Entry 7MZJ (X-ray diffraction, 2.40 A resolution); this record covers chains B and N of the 5 polymer chains in the assembly.

# Chain B
Name: Spike protein S1
Source organism: Severe acute respiratory syndrome coronavirus 2
Notes: fragment: Receptor Binding Domain (RBD)
UniProt: P0DTC2 (SPIKE_SARS2); residue numbers follow UniProt; this construct covers 331-527
Sequence (205 residues; each row starts with the number of its first residue):
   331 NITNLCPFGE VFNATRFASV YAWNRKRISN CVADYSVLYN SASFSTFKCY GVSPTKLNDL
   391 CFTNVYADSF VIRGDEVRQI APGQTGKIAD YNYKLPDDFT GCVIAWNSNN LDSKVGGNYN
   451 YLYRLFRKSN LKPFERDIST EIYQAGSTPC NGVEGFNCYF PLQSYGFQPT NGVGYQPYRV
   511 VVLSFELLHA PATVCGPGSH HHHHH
Not modelled in the structure: 331, 530-535
Cystine bridges: Cys336-Cys361, Cys379-Cys432, Cys391-Cys525, Cys480-Cys488
Glycans and other covalent adducts: N-acetylglucosamine (NAG) linked to Asn343
Construct notes: expression tag (528-535)
Curated features (UniProtKB/Swiss-Prot):
  - region: Arg403 to Asp405 (Integrin-binding motif), Asn448 to Phe456 (Immunodominant HLA epitope recognized by the CD8+)
  - glycosylation (N-linked (GlcNAc...) asparagine): Asn331 (complex), Asn343 (complex)
  - natural variant: Gly339 (G339D: In strain: Omicron/BA.1, Omicron/BA.2 and 4 more; G339H: In strain: Omicron/BA.2.75, Omicron/XBB.1.5 and 1 more), Arg346 (R346K: In strain: Mu/B.1.621; R346T: In strain: Omicron/BQ.1.1, Omicron/XBB.1.5 and 1 more), Leu368 (L368I: In strain: Omicron/XBB.1.5, Omicron/EG.5.1), Ser371 (S371F: In strain: Omicron/BA.2, Omicron/BA.2.12.1 and 6 more; S371L: In strain: Omicron/BA.1), Ser373 (S373P: In strain: Omicron/BA.1, Omicron/BA.2 and 7 more), Ser375 (S375F: In strain: Omicron/BA.1, Omicron/BA.2 and 7 more), Thr376 (T376A: In strain: Omicron/BA.2, Omicron/BA.2.12.1 and 5 more), Asp405 (D405N: In strain: Omicron/BA.2, Omicron/BA.2.12.1 and 6 more), Arg408 (R408S: In strain: Omicron/BA.2, Omicron/BA.2.12.1 and 6 more), Lys417 (K417N: In strain: Beta/B.1.351, Omicron/BA.1 and 8 more; K417T: In strain: Gamma/P.1), Asn440 (N440K: In strain: Omicron/BA.1, Omicron/BA.2 and 7 more), Lys444 (K444T: In strain: Omicron/BQ.1.1), 16 further natural variant entries in UniProt
  - mutagenesis: Asn331 (N331Q: Reduced viral infectivity), Asn343 (N343Q: Reduced viral infectivity), Leu452 (L452R: Increased resistance to neutralizing antibodies. Decreases HLA binding to NF9 epitope. Increased binding affinity to human ACE2), Tyr453 (Y453F: Decreased HLA binding to NF9 epitope. Increased binding affinity to human ACE2), Ala475 (A475V: Increased resistance to neutralizing antibodies), Val483 (V483A: Increased resistance to neutralizing antibodies), Glu484 (E484D: Increased replication in human TMEM106B overexpressing cells), Phe490 (F490L: Increased resistance to neutralizing antibodies and human covalescent sera neutralization), Gln493 (Q493N: Reduced host ACE2-binding affinity in vitro; Q493Y: Reduced host ACE2-binding affinity in vitro), Asn501 (N501T: Reduced host ACE2-binding affinity in vitro; N501Y: Increased binding affinity to human ACE2), His519 (H519P: Increased resistance to human covalescent sera neutralization)

# Chain N
Name: PDI 93 heavy chain
Source organism: Homo sapiens
Sequence (233 residues; row label = number of the first residue in the row):
     1 VVQLVESGGG LVKPGGSLRL SCAASGFTFS YAWMSWVRQA PGKGLEWVGR IKRKSDGGTT
    61 DYAAPVKGRF TISRDDSKNT LYLQMSSLKT EDTAVYYCTT DLCRSTSCEH DAFDIWGQGT
   121 MVTVSSASTK GPSVFPLAPS SKSTSGGTAA LGCLVKDYFP EPVTVSWNSG ALTSGVHTFP
   181 AVLQSSGLYS LSSVVTVPSS SLGTQTYICN VNHKPSNTKV DKKVEPKSCD KTH
Not modelled in the structure: 141-146, 227-233
Cystine bridges: Cys22-Cys98, Cys103-Cys108, Cys153-Cys209

# How chain B and chain N interact
Pairs across the interface (19):
  Arg346(B) - Glu109(N)  salt bridge
  Tyr351(B) - Ser105(N)
  Tyr351(B) - Thr106(N)
  Ala352(B) - Thr106(N)
  Tyr449(B) - Trp33(N)  hydrophobic
  Tyr449(B) - Lys52(N)  hydrogen bond
  Tyr449(B) - Asp56(N)
  Tyr449(B) - His110(N)  hydrogen bond (backbone-side chain)
  Asn450(B) - Cys108(N)
  Asn450(B) - Glu109(N)
  Asn450(B) - His110(N)  hydrogen bond (side chain-backbone)
  Leu452(B) - Arg53(N)
  Leu452(B) - Cys108(N)  hydrophobic
  Thr470(B) - Tyr31(N)
  Ile472(B) - Tyr31(N)
  Glu484(B) - Ser30(N)  hydrogen bond
  Glu484(B) - Tyr31(N)
  Phe490(B) - Tyr31(N)  hydrophobic
  Ser494(B) - Asp56(N)  hydrogen bond
Other interface residues (no listed pair), chain B (14 interface residues in all): Lys444, Gly446, Ile468
Other interface residues (no listed pair), chain N (14 interface residues in all): Lys54, Ser55, Asp111
The authors on this interface:
  - epitope / paratope residues, chain B: Gly446(B)

# Summary
The chain B/chain N interface involves 14 residues from each chain, with 5 hydrogen bonds and 1 salt bridge.
Among the polar pairs are Arg346(B)-Glu109(N), Tyr449(B)-Lys52(N) and Tyr449(B)-His110(N). N-acetylglucosamine
is covalently linked to Asn343(B). From UniProt: 11 mutagenesis sites on chain B. The paper reports the
epitope/paratope residue Gly446(B).
Chain B is Spike protein S1 (Severe acute respiratory syndrome coronavirus 2) and chain N is PDI 93 heavy
chain (Homo sapiens); the structure, SARS-CoV-2 receptor binding domain bound to Fab WCSL 129 and Fab PDI 93,
was determined by X-ray diffraction together with 7MZF, 7MZH and 7MZK from the same study.
